Entry 6TIW (electron microscopy, 3.80 A resolution); this record covers chains K and B of the 3 polymer chains in the assembly.

Chain K:
Protein: Kinesin-like protein KIF11
From: Homo sapiens
Reference sequence: P52732 (KIF11_HUMAN); residue numbers follow UniProt; this construct covers 1-369
Sequence (391 residues; numbered -21 to 369; the number before each row is that of its first residue; numbers below 1 keep their minus sign (Met-21 is residue -21)):
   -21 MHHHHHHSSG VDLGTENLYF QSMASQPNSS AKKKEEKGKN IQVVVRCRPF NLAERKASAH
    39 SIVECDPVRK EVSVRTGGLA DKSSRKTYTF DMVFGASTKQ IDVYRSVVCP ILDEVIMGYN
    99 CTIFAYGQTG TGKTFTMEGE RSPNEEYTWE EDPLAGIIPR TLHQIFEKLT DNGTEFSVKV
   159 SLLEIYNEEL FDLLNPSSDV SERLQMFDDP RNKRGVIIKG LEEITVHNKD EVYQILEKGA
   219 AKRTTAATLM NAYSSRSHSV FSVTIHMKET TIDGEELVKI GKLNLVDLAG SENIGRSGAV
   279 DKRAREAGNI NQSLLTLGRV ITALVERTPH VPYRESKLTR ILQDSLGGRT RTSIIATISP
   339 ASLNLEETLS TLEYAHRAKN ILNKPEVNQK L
Disordered / not traced: -21 to 14, 118-133, 249-253
Sequence notes: initiating methionine (-21); expression tag (-20 to 0)
UniProt features mapped onto this chain:
  - binding site (ATP): Gly105 to Thr112
  - modified residue: Lys146 (N6-acetyllysine)
  - natural variant: Phe144 (F144L: In MCLMR), Arg234 (R234C: In MCLMR), Ser235 (S235C: In MCLMR)
Ligand contacts: MZK (6-[4-(trifluoromethyl)phenyl]-3,4-dihydro-1H-quinolin-2-one): Tyr104, Gln106, Ser269, Leu292, Gly296, Ile299, Thr300, Glu345, Ser348, Glu351, Tyr352, Arg355
From the paper describing this entry:
  - mutagenesis - I299F (50%-60%), A356T (50%-60%): increased catalytic activity on 50 nM GSK-1

Chain B:
Protein: Tubulin beta chain
From: Sus scrofa
Reference sequence: P02554 (TBB_PIG); residue numbers follow UniProt; this construct covers 1-429
Sequence (429 residues; numbered 1 to 429; the number before each row is that of its first residue):
     1 MREIVHIQAG QCGNQIGAKF WEVISDEHGI DPTGSYHGDS DLQLERINVY YNEAAGNKYV
    61 PRAILVDLEP GTMDSVRSGP FGQIFRPDNF VFGQSGAGNN WAKGHYTEGA ELVDSVLDVV
   121 RKESESCDCL QGFQLTHSLG GGTGSGMGTL LISKIREEYP DRIMNTFSVV PSPKVSDTVV
   181 EPYNATLSVH QLVENTDETY CIDNEALYDI CFRTLKLTTP TYGDLNHLVS ATMSGVTTCL
   241 RFPGQLNADL RKLAVNMVPF PRLHFFMPGF APLTSRGSQQ YRALTVPELT QQMFDAKNMM
   301 AACDPRHGRY LTVAAVFRGR MSMKEVDEQM LNVQNKNSSY FVEWIPNNVK TAVCDIPPRG
   361 LKMSATFIGN STAIQELFKR ISEQFTAMFR RKAFLHWYTG EGMDEMEFTE AESNMNDLVS
   421 EYQQYQDAT
UniProt features mapped onto this chain:
  - motif: Met1 to Ile4 (MREI motif)
  - binding site (GTP): Gln11, Glu69, Ser138, Gly142, Thr143, Gly144, Asn204, Asn226
  - binding site (Mg(2+)): Glu69
  - modified residue: Ser40 (Phosphoserine), Lys58 (N6-acetyllysine), Ser172 (Phosphoserine), Thr285 (Phosphothreonine), Thr290 (Phosphothreonine), Arg318 (Omega-N-methylarginine)
  - cross-link (Glycyl lysine isopeptide (Lys-Gly)): Lys58 (interchain with G-Cter in ubiquitin), Lys324 (interchain with G-Cter in ubiquitin)
  - natural variant: His37 (H37V: In 2nd form), Asn48 (N48S: In 2nd form), Ala55 to Asn57 (sequence variant, change not given here; In 2nd form), Ser275 (S275A: In 2nd form)
Ligand contacts: phosphomethylphosphonic acid guanylate ester (G2P): Gly10, Gln11, Cys12, Gly13, Gln15, Ile16, Leu68, Ala97, Gly98, Asn99, Asn100, Ser138, Gly140, Gly141, Gly142, Thr143, Gly144, Val169, Glu181, Asn204, Leu207, Tyr222, Leu225, Asn226

How chain K and chain B interact:
Pairs across the interface (10):
  Phe185(K) - Met406(B)  hydrophobic
  Arg283(K) - Pro160(B)
  Arg297(K) - Phe260(B)
  Arg297(K) - Arg262(B)
  His308(K) - Asp417(B)  salt bridge
  His308(K) - Ser420(B)
  His308(K) - Glu421(B)
  Arg312(K) - Glu410(B)  salt bridge
  Arg312(K) - Asn414(B)
  Glu313(K) - Arg262(B)
Also at the interface, not in a pair above, chain B (11 interface residues in all): Asp161, Pro259

Overview:
6 residues of chain K and 11 residues of chain B are in contact; the contacts include 2 salt bridges. Among
the polar pairs are His308(K)-Asp417(B) and Arg312(K)-Glu410(B). Chain K binds compound MZK. Chain B binds
phosphomethylphosphonic acid guanylate ester. From the paper: I299F and A356T of chain K increase catalytic
activity on 50 nM GSK-1.
Here chain K is Kinesin-like protein KIF11 (Homo sapiens) and chain B is Tubulin beta chain (Sus scrofa).
Entry 6TIW (Human kinesin-5 motor domain in the GSK state bound to microtubules (Conformation 2)) was
determined by electron microscopy together with 6TA3 and 6TA4 from the same study.
